Entry 6PUD (X-ray diffraction, 1.80 A resolution); this record covers chains A and G of the 4 polymer chains in the assembly.

== Chain A ==
Protein: Major histocompatibility complex class I-related gene protein
Source organism: Homo sapiens
UniProtKB: Q95460 (HMR1_HUMAN); residues 1-270 here correspond to UniProt positions 23-292 (UniProt number = residue number + 22)
Chain sequence (271 residues; numbered 0 to 270; the number before each row is that of its first residue; numbering starts at 0):
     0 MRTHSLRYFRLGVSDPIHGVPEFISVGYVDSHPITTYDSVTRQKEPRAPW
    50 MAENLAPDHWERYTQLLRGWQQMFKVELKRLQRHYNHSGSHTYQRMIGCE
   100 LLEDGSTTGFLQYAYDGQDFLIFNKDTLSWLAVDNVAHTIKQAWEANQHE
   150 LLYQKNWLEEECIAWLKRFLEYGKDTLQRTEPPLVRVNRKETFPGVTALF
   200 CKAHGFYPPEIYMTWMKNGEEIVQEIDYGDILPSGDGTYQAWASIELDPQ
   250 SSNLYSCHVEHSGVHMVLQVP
Not modelled in the structure: 190-195
Sequence notes: initiating methionine (0); conflict S261 (Cys283 in Q95460)
Disulfide bonds: C98-C161, C200-C256
Covalently attached groups: compound OYD linked to K43
Ligand contacts: OYD (6-[(5-hydroxypentyl)amino]-5-[(E)-propylideneamino]pyrimidine-2,4(1H,3H)-dione): Y7, F8, R9, S24, T34, H58, Y62, L66, W69, R94, I96, Y152, Q153, W156
Curated features (UniProtKB/Swiss-Prot):
  - binding site (5-(2-oxoethylideneamino)-6-(D-ribitylamino)uracil): R9, S24, K43, R94, Y152, Q153
  - binding site (5-(2-oxopropylideneamino)-6-(D-ribitylamino)uracil): R9, S24, K43, R94, Y152, Q153
  - binding site (7-hydroxy-6-methyl-8-(1-D-ribityl)lumazine): R9, S24, K43, R94, Y152, Q153
  - binding site (8-(9H-purin-6-yl)-2-oxa-8-azabicyclo[3.3.1]nona-3,6-diene-4,6-dicarbaldehyde): R9, K43, H58, R94
  - binding site (2-amino-4-oxopteridine-6-carbaldehyde): K43
  - binding site (pyridoxal): K43
  - glycosylation: N85 (N-linked (GlcNAc...) asparagine)

== Chain G ==
Protein: Human TCR alpha chain
Source organism: Homo sapiens
Chain sequence (204 residues; numbered 0 to 203; the number before each row is that of its first residue; numbering starts at 0):
     0 MGQNIDQPTEMTATEGAIVQINCTYQTSGFNGLFWYQQHAGEAPTFLSYN
    50 VLDGLEEKGRFSSFLSRSKGYSYLLLKELQMKDSASYLCAVKDSNYQLIW
   100 GAGTKLIIKPDIQNPDPAVYQLRDSKSSDKSVCLFTDFDSQTNVSQSKDS
   150 DVYITDKCVLDMRSMDFKSNSAVAWSNKSDFACANAFNNSIIPEDTFFPS
   200 PESS
Not modelled in the structure: 0, 202-203
Disulfide bonds: C22-C88, C132-C182

== Interface between chain A and chain G ==
Contacting residue pairs - 29 pairs, chain A then chain G:
  R61(A) with N94(G), hydrogen bond (side chain-backbone); Y95(G), hydrogen bond (side chain-backbone); Q96(G)
  Y62(A) with S93(G), hydrogen bond (side chain-backbone); N94(G), hydrogen bond
  L65(A) with Y95(G), hydrophobic
  H148(A) with Y48(G); E55(G), salt bridge
  L151(A) with V50(G); L51(G), hydrophobic; E55(G)
  Y152(A) with N30(G); Y48(G); V50(G); Y95(G), hydrogen bond
  K154(A) with L51(G)
  N155(A) with F29(G), hydrogen bond (side chain-backbone); V50(G); L51(G); R66(G), hydrogen bond
  W156(A) with N30(G); Y95(G), hydrogen bond
  E159(A) with R66(G)
  E160(A) with G28(G); F29(G), hydrogen bond (side chain-backbone); N30(G); S93(G), hydrogen bond
  W164(A) with S93(G); N94(G)

== In short ==
Chain A and chain G each contribute 12 residues to their interface; the contacts include 10 hydrogen bonds and
1 salt bridge. Polar contacts include H148(A)-E55(G), R61(A)-N94(G) and R61(A)-Y95(G). Compound OYD is
covalently linked to K43(A).
Chain A is Major histocompatibility complex class I-related gene protein and chain G is Human TCR alpha chain,
both from Homo sapiens; the structure, Structure of human MAIT A-F7 TCR in complex with human
MR1-5'OH-Pentyl-5-OP-U, was determined by X-ray diffraction, deposited together with 6PUC, 6PUE, 6PUF, 6PUG,
6PUH, 6PUI and 4 further entries.
